4AT0 - chain A; structure by X-ray diffraction, 1.60 A resolution.

Chain A:
Name: 3-ketosteroid-DELTA4-5ALPHA-dehydrogenase
From: Rhodococcus jostii
Notes: EC 1.3.99.5
UniProt: Q0S4Q9 (Q0S4Q9_RHOSR); numbering as in UniProt (aligned over 1-490)
Sequence (510 residues; each row starts with the number of its first residue; numbers below 1 keep their minus sign (Met-19 is residue -19)):
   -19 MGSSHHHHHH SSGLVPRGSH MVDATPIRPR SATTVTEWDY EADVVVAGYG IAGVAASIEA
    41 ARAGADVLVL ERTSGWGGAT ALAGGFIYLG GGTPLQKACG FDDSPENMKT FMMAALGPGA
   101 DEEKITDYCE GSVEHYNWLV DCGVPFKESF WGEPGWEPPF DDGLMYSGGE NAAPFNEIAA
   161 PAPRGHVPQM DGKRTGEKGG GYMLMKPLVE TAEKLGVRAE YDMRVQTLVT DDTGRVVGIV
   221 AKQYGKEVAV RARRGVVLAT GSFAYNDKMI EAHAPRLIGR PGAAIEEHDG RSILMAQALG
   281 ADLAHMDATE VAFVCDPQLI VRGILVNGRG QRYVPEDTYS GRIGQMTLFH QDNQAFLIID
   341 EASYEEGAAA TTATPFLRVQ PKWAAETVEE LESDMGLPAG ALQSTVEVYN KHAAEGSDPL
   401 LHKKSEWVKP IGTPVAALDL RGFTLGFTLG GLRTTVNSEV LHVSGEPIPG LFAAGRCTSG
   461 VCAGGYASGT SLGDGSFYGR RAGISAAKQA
Not modelled in the structure: -19 to 6, 490
Construct notes: expression tag (-19 to 0)
Ligand contacts: FAD (flavin-adenine dinucleotide): Gly28, Tyr29, Gly30, Ile31, Ala32, Leu50, Glu51, Arg52, Thr53, Gly57, Gly58, Ala59, Thr60, Ala63, Gly64, Gly65, Phe66, Thr175, Met203, Arg204, Val205, Ala239, Thr240, Gly241, Gly262, Ala263, Ala264, Ile265, Glu267, His268, Phe427, Gly455, Arg456, Tyr466, Ser468, Gly469, Thr470, Ser471, Leu472
What the authors report for this chain:
  - binding site for flavin-adenine dinucleotide: Ile31, Ala32, Glu51, Ala59, Thr60, Gly64, Val205, His268, Arg456, Ser471, Leu472
  - binding site for chloride ion: Ala264, Phe427
  - mutagenesis - W136F (3-fold), S468T: decreased catalytic activity
  - mutagenesis - W136A, Y466A, Y466F, S468A: abolished catalytic activity
  - mutagenesis - Y319F: abolished catalytic activity on 1-(5alpha)-AD
  - mutagenesis - E290Q: unchanged catalytic activity

Summary:
Chain A binds flavin-adenine dinucleotide. From the paper: a binding site for flavin-adenine dinucleotide at
Ile31, Ala32 and Glu51 among others; W136A, Y466A and Y466F, among others, abolish catalytic activity; 8
substitutions were tested in all.
Chain A is 3-ketosteroid-DELTA4-5ALPHA-dehydrogenase (Rhodococcus jostii); the structure, The crystal
structure of 3-ketosteroid-delta4-(5alpha)-dehydrogenase from Rhodococcus jostii RHA1, was determined by X-ray
diffraction, deposited together with 4AT2.
